PDB entry 7TFI | electron microscopy, 3.41 A resolution | chains A and B of the 10 polymer chains in the assembly

# Chain A
Protein: Replication factor C subunit 1
From: Saccharomyces cerevisiae
UniProt: P38630 (RFC1_YEAST); residue numbers follow UniProt; this construct covers 1-861
Sequence (861 residues; each row starts with the number of its first residue):
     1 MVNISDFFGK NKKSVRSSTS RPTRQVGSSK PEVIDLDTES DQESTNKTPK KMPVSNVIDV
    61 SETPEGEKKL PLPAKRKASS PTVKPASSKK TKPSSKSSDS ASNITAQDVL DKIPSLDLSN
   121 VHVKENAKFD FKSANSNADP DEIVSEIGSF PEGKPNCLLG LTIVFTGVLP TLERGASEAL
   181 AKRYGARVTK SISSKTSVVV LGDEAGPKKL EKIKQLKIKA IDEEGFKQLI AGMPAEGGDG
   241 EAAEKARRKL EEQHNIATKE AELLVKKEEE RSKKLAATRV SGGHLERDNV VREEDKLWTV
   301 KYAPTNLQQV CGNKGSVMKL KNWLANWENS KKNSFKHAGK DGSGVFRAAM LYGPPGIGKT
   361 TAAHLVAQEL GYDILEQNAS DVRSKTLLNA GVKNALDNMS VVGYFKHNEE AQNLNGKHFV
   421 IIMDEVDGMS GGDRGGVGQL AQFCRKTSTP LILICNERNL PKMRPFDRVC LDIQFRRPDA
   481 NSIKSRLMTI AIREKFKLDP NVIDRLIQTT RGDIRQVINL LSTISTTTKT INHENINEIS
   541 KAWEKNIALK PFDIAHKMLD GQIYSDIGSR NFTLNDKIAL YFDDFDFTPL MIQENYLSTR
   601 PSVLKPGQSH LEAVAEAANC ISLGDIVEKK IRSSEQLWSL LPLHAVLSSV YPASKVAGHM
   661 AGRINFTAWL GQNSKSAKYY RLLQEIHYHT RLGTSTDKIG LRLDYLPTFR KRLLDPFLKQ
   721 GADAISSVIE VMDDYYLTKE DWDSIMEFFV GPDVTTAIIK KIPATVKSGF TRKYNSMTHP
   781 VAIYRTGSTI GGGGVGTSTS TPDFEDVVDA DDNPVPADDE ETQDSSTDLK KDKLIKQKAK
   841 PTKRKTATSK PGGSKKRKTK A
Unresolved in the structure: 1-291, 408-411, 430-434, 692-861
Bound ions: Mg2+: T360, D424 (together with ATP-gamma-S)
Ligand contacts: ATP-gamma-S (AGS; phosphothiophosphoric acid-adenylate ester): T299, Y302, A303, P304, Q309, V310, C311, P355, G356, I357, G358, K359, T360, T361, D424, N456, R486, I514, R515
Curated features (UniProtKB/Swiss-Prot):
  - motif (Nuclear localization signal): K830 to L834, K855 to K860
  - binding site (ATP): T299, C311, G353 to T361, N456
  - modified residue: T38 (Phosphothreonine), S40 (Phosphoserine), T63 (Phosphothreonine)
  - mutagenesis: D427 (D427H: In cs mutant CDC44-2; causes cell cycle arrest), G436 (G436R: In cs mutant CDC44-3/4; causes cell cycle arrest), G512 (G512A: In cs mutant CDC44-9; no effect), D513 (D513N: In cs mutants CDC44-1/5/8 and CDC44-9; causes cell cycle arrest)

# Chain B
Protein: Replication factor C subunit 4
From: Saccharomyces cerevisiae
UniProt: P40339 (RFC4_YEAST); numbering as in UniProt (aligned over 1-323)
Sequence (323 residues; row label = number of the first residue in the row):
     1 MSKTLSLQLP WVEKYRPQVL SDIVGNKETI DRLQQIAKDG NMPHMIISGM PGIGKTTSVH
    61 CLAHELLGRS YADGVLELNA SDDRGIDVVR NQIKHFAQKK LHLPPGKHKI VILDEADSMT
   121 AGAQQALRRT MELYSNSTRF AFACNQSNKI IEPLQSRCAI LRYSKLSDED VLKRLLQIIK
   181 LEDVKYTNDG LEAIIFTAEG DMRQAINNLQ STVAGHGLVN ADNVFKIVDS PHPLIVKKML
   241 LASNLEDSIQ ILRTDLWKKG YSSIDIVTTS FRVTKNLAQV KESVRLEMIK EIGLTHMRIL
   301 EGVGTYLQLA SMLAKIHKLN NKA
Unresolved in the structure: 1-3
Ligand contacts:
  - ATP-gamma-S (AGS; phosphothiophosphoric acid-adenylate ester), molecule 1: V12, E13, Y15, R16, P17, D22, I23, V24, P51, G52, I53, G54, K55, T56, T57, N145, L166, R174, M202, R203
  - ATP-gamma-S (AGS), molecule 2: R128, E132, R157
Curated features (UniProtKB/Swiss-Prot):
  - binding site (ATP): V12, V24, G49 to T57, N145, R203

# How chain A and chain B interact
Pairs across the interface - 82 pairs, chain A then chain B:
  R292(A) - P105(B)
  E294(A) - D39(B)
  E294(A) - N41(B)  hydrogen bond (backbone-side chain)
  D295(A) - P105(B)
  D295(A) - G106(B)
  D295(A) - H108(B)  hydrogen bond (backbone-side chain)
  D295(A) - R139(B)
  K296(A) - N41(B)
  K296(A) - N136(B)
  L297(A) - P43(B)  hydrophobic
  L297(A) - H44(B)
  L297(A) - S135(B)
  L297(A) - R139(B)
  V300(A) - S135(B)
  P355(A) - E152(B)
  P355(A) - S156(B)
  G356(A) - S156(B)
  N378(A) - R129(B)
  N378(A) - L133(B)
  A379(A) - Q125(B)
  A379(A) - A126(B)
  S380(A) - K94(B)
  S380(A) - T130(B)  hydrogen bond
  D381(A) - K94(B)  salt bridge
  V382(A) - R90(B)
  D424(A) - R129(B)  salt bridge
  E425(A) - Q125(B)
  E425(A) - R128(B)  salt bridge
  E425(A) - R129(B)  hydrogen bond (side chain-backbone)
  D427(A) - Q125(B)
  D427(A) - R128(B)  salt bridge
  G428(A) - Q125(B)
  N456(A) - R128(B)
  N456(A) - P153(B)
  R515(A) - E132(B)  salt bridge
  R515(A) - S156(B)  hydrogen bond (side chain-backbone)
  R515(A) - R157(B)
  Q516(A) - Q155(B)  hydrogen bond (side chain-backbone)
  Q516(A) - S156(B)
  Q516(A) - I160(B)
  T523(A) - R32(B)  hydrogen bond (backbone-side chain)
  T523(A) - A159(B)
  I524(A) - R32(B)
  T526(A) - R32(B)
  T526(A) - Q35(B)
  T527(A) - R32(B)
  T527(A) - Q35(B)
  E538(A) - E28(B)
  A542(A) - R162(B)  hydrogen bond (backbone-side chain)
  W543(A) - A159(B)  hydrophobic
  W543(A) - I160(B)
  E544(A) - R162(B)  hydrogen bond (backbone-side chain)
  K545(A) - E152(B)
  N546(A) - S147(B)
  N546(A) - N148(B)
  N546(A) - R162(B)
  I547(A) - E152(B)
  D566(A) - K281(B)
  L574(A) - K275(B)
  L574(A) - E282(B)
  L574(A) - R285(B)
  N575(A) - K275(B)  hydrogen bond
  N575(A) - N276(B)
  K577(A) - E282(B)  salt bridge
  K605(A) - S283(B)
  C620(A) - K290(B)
  V627(A) - M297(B)  hydrophobic
  K630(A) - M297(B)
  K630(A) - E301(B)
  L637(A) - L300(B)  hydrophobic
  L640(A) - H296(B)
  L640(A) - M297(B)  hydrophobic
  L640(A) - L300(B)  hydrophobic
  P642(A) - F271(B)
  L643(A) - F271(B)
  L643(A) - G293(B)
  V646(A) - L286(B)  hydrophobic
  V646(A) - I289(B)  hydrophobic
  L647(A) - K290(B)
  V650(A) - L286(B)  hydrophobic
  Y651(A) - L286(B)  hydrophobic
  Y651(A) - E287(B)  hydrogen bond
Interface residues without a listed pair, chain A (56 interface residues in all): W298, T360, H364, E457, N519, T528, K541, L623, S639
Interface residues without a listed pair, chain B (51 interface residues in all): D31, I36, C158

# Summary
The interface between chain A and chain B involves 56 residues on one side and 51 on the other; the contacts
include 11 hydrogen bonds and 6 salt bridges. Polar pairs include D381(A)-K94(B), D424(A)-R129(B) and
E425(A)-R128(B).
Chain A is Replication factor C subunit 1 and chain B is Replication factor C subunit 4, both from
Saccharomyces cerevisiae; the structure, Atomic model of the S. cerevisiae clamp-clamp loader complex PCNA-RFC
bound to DNA with an open ..., was determined by electron microscopy (same publication as 7TFH, 7TFJ, 7TFK and
7TFL).
